PDB entry 8T02 | electron microscopy, 3.79 A resolution | chains G and I of the 7 polymer chains in the assembly

== Chain G ==
Molecule: DNA-directed RNA polymerase subunit alpha
From: Escherichia coli
Notes: EC 2.7.7.6
UniProtKB: P0A7Z4 (RPOA_ECOLI); residues 1-329 here = UniProt positions 1-329
Sequence (329 residues; each row starts with the number of its first residue):
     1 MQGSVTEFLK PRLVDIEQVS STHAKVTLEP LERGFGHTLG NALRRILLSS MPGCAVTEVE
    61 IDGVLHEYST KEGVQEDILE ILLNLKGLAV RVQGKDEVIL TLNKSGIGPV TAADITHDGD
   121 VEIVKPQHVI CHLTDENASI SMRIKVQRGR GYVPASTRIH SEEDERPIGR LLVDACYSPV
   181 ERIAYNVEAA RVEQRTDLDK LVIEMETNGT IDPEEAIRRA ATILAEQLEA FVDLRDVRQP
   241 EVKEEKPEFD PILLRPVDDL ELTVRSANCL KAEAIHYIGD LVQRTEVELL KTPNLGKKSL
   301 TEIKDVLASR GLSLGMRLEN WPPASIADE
Not modelled in the structure: 1-6, 160-166, 236-329
UniProt features mapped onto this chain:
  - region: Glu-162 to Glu-165 (Required for interaction with Crp at class II promoters)
  - modified residue: Arg-265 (ADP-ribosylarginine), Lys-297 (N6-acetyllysine), Lys-298 (N6-acetyllysine)
  - mutagenesis: Arg-45 (R45C: In rpoA112; temperature-sensitive, blocks RNA polymerase assembly), Glu-162 to Glu-165 (5-fold decrease in CRP-class II promoter-dependent transcription), Glu-165 (E165K: 5-fold decrease in CRP-class II promoter-dependent transcription), Arg-191 (R191C: In rpoA101; temperature-sensitive)

== Chain I ==
Molecule: DNA-directed RNA polymerase subunit beta
From: Escherichia coli
Notes: EC 2.7.7.6
UniProtKB: P0A8V2 (RPOB_ECOLI); residues 1-1342 here = UniProt positions 1-1342
Sequence (1342 residues; numbered 1 to 1342; the number before each row is that of its first residue):
     1 MVYSYTEKKR IRKDFGKRPQ VLDVPYLLSI QLDSFQKFIE QDPEGQYGLE AAFRSVFPIQ
    61 SYSGNSELQY VSYRLGEPVF DVQECQIRGV TYSAPLRVKL RLVIYEREAP EGTVKDIKEQ
   121 EVYMGEIPLM TDNGTFVING TERVIVSQLH RSPGVFFDSD KGKTHSSGKV LYNARIIPYR
   181 GSWLDFEFDP KDNLFVRIDR RRKLPATIIL RALNYTTEQI LDLFFEKVIF EIRDNKLQME
   241 LVPERLRGET ASFDIEANGK VYVEKGRRIT ARHIRQLEKD DVKLIEVPVE YIAGKVVAKD
   301 YIDESTGELI CAANMELSLD LLAKLSQSGH KRIETLFTND LDHGPYISET LRVDPTNDRL
   361 SALVEIYRMM RPGEPPTREA AESLFENLFF SEDRYDLSAV GRMKFNRSLL REEIEGSGIL
   421 SKDDIIDVMK KLIDIRNGKG EVDDIDHLGN RRIRSVGEMA ENQFRVGLVR VERAVKERLS
   481 LGDLDTLMPQ DMINAKPISA AVKEFFGSSQ LSQFMDQNNP LSEITHKRRI SALGPGGLTR
   541 ERAGFEVRDV HPTHYGRVCP IETPEGPNIG LINSLSVYAQ TNEYGFLETP YRKVTDGVVT
   601 DEIHYLSAIE EGNYVIAQAN SNLDEEGHFV EDLVTCRSKG ESSLFSRDQV DYMDVSTQQV
   661 VSVGASLIPF LEHDDANRAL MGANMQRQAV PTLRADKPLV GTGMERAVAV DSGVTAVAKR
   721 GGVVQYVDAS RIVIKVNEDE MYPGEAGIDI YNLTKYTRSN QNTCINQMPC VSLGEPVERG
   781 DVLADGPSTD LGELALGQNM RVAFMPWNGY NFEDSILVSE RVVQEDRFTT IHIQELACVS
   841 RDTKLGPEEI TADIPNVGEA ALSKLDESGI VYIGAEVTGG DILVGKVTPK GETQLTPEEK
   901 LLRAIFGEKA SDVKDSSLRV PNGVSGTVID VQVFTRDGVE KDKRALEIEE MQLKQAKKDL
   961 SEELQILEAG LFSRIRAVLV AGGVEAEKLD KLPRDRWLEL GLTDEEKQNQ LEQLAEQYDE
  1021 LKHEFEKKLE AKRRKITQGD DLAPGVLKIV KVYLAVKRRI QPGDKMAGRH GNKGVISKIN
  1081 PIEDMPYDEN GTPVDIVLNP LGVPSRMNIG QILETHLGMA AKGIGDKINA MLKQQQEVAK
  1141 LREFIQRAYD LGADVRQKVD LSTFSDEEVM RLAENLRKGM PIATPVFDGA KEAEIKELLK
  1201 LGDLPTSGQI RLYDGRTGEQ FERPVTVGYM YMLKLNHLVD DKMHARSTGS YSLVTQQPLG
  1261 GKAQFGGQRF GEMEVWALEA YGAAYTLQEM LTVKSDDVNG RTKMYKNIVD GNHQMEPGMP
  1321 ESFNVLLKEI RSLGINIELE DE
Not modelled in the structure: 1, 891-912, 1342
UniProt features mapped onto this chain:
  - modified residue (N6-acetyllysine): Lys-1022, Lys-1200
  - mutagenesis: Ile-561 (I561S: Resistant to antibiotics salinamide A and B), Ile-569 (I569S: Resistant to antibiotics salinamide A and B), Ala-665 (A665E: Resistant to antibiotics salinamide A and B), Asp-675 (D675A/G: Resistant to antibiotics salinamide A and B), Asn-677 (N677H/K: Resistant to antibiotics salinamide A and B), Leu-680 (L680M: Resistant to antibiotics salinamide A and B), Glu-813 (E813K: Disrupts the enzyme's active center)

== Chain G / chain I interface ==
Contacting residue pairs - 61 pairs, chain G then chain I:
  Asn-41(G) / Gly-1215(I)
  Asn-41(G) / Arg-1216(I)
  Asn-41(G) / Thr-1217(I)
  Asn-41(G) / Gly-1218(I)  hydrogen bond (side chain-backbone)
  Arg-44(G) / Glu-1083(I)  hydrogen bond (side chain-backbone)
  Arg-44(G) / Tyr-1087(I)
  Arg-44(G) / Gly-1091(I)
  Arg-45(G) / Glu-1083(I)
  Arg-45(G) / Asp-1084(I)
  Arg-45(G) / Gly-1215(I)
  Leu-48(G) / Ile-1082(I)  hydrophobic
  Ser-49(G) / Glu-1083(I)
  Leu-65(G) / Ile-873(I)
  Leu-65(G) / Gly-874(I)
  His-66(G) / Ile-873(I)
  His-66(G) / Gly-874(I)
  His-66(G) / Ile-929(I)
  Glu-67(G) / Thr-927(I)
  Tyr-68(G) / Tyr-756(I)
  Tyr-68(G) / Ile-831(I)
  Tyr-68(G) / Ile-929(I)  hydrophobic
  Tyr-68(G) / Ala-1055(I)  hydrophobic
  Tyr-68(G) / Lys-1057(I)
  Thr-70(G) / Ala-729(I)
  Thr-70(G) / Lys-755(I)
  Glu-72(G) / Tyr-726(I)  hydrogen bond
  Glu-72(G) / Asp-728(I)
  Glu-72(G) / Ser-730(I)
  Glu-72(G) / Arg-731(I)  salt bridge
  Gly-73(G) / Asp-728(I)  hydrogen bond (backbone-side chain)
  Val-74(G) / Asp-728(I)
  Val-74(G) / Ala-729(I)
  Gln-75(G) / Asp-728(I)
  Gln-75(G) / Ala-729(I)  hydrogen bond (backbone-backbone)
  Gln-75(G) / Pro-769(I)
  Asp-77(G) / Ala-729(I)
  Asp-77(G) / Lys-755(I)  salt bridge
  Asp-77(G) / Tyr-756(I)  hydrogen bond
  Asp-77(G) / Gln-767(I)
  Asp-77(G) / Met-768(I)
  Leu-79(G) / Leu-693(I)  hydrophobic
  Leu-79(G) / Lys-1057(I)
  Leu-83(G) / Arg-694(I)
  Leu-83(G) / Asp-826(I)
  Thr-134(G) / Tyr-726(I)
  Thr-134(G) / Val-727(I)  hydrogen bond (side chain-backbone)
  Thr-134(G) / Leu-773(I)
  Tyr-152(G) / Gln-824(I)
  Pro-154(G) / Arg-1059(I)
  Ile-159(G) / Glu-876(I)
  Ile-168(G) / Gly-874(I)
  Glu-181(G) / Arg-821(I)
  Arg-182(G) / Asn-1090(I)  hydrogen bond (side chain-backbone)
  Arg-182(G) / Thr-1092(I)
  Ile-183(G) / Gly-1091(I)
  Ala-184(G) / Glu-1089(I)
  Ala-184(G) / Asn-1090(I)
  Ala-184(G) / Gly-1091(I)
  Tyr-185(G) / Tyr-1087(I)  hydrogen bond
  Tyr-185(G) / Glu-1089(I)
  Tyr-185(G) / Gly-1218(I)  hydrogen bond (side chain-backbone)
Also at the interface, not in a pair above, chain G (34 interface residues in all): His-37, Lys-71, Glu-76, Lys-86, Ile-107, Asp-174, Asn-186
Also at the interface, not in a pair above, chain I (45 interface residues in all): Asn-766, Val-823, Ala-875, Val-928, Lys-958, Val-1056, Pro-1093

== Overview ==
34 residues of chain G face 45 of chain I across their interface, with 10 hydrogen bonds and 2 salt bridges.
Polar contacts include Glu-72(G)/Arg-731(I), Asp-77(G)/Lys-755(I) and Asn-41(G)/Gly-1218(I). From UniProt: 6
mutagenesis sites on chain G; 7 mutagenesis sites on chain I.
Chain G is DNA-directed RNA polymerase subunit alpha and chain I is DNA-directed RNA polymerase subunit beta,
both from Escherichia coli; the structure, Reconstituted E. coli RNA polymerase post-termination complex on
negatively-supercoiled DNA: unwinding duplex DNA (rPTCi), was determined by electron microscopy (same
publication as 8SZW, 8T00 and 8T0L).
